Entry 8W0T (X-ray diffraction, 2.50 A resolution); this record covers chains A and B of the 4 polymer chains in the assembly.

Chain A (and B):
Molecule: Long-chain specific acyl-CoA dehydrogenase, mitochondrial
Organism: Homo sapiens
Notes: EC 1.3.8.8; chain B of this document is another copy of the same molecule, construct and numbering; everything in this record applies to it too
UniProt: P28330 (ACADL_HUMAN); residues 31-430 here = UniProt positions 31-430
Sequence (400 residues; numbered 31 to 430; the number before each row is that of its first residue):
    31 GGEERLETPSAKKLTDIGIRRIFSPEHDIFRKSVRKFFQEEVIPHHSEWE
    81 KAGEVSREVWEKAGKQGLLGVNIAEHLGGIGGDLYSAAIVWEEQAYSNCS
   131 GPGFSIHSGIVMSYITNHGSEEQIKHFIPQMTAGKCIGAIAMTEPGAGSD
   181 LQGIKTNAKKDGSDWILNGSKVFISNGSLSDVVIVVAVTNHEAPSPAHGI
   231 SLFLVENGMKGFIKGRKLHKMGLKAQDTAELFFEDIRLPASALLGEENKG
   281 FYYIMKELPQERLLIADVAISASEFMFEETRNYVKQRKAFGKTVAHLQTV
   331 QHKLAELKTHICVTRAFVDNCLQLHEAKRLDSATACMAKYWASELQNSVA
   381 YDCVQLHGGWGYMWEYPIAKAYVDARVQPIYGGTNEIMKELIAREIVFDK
Not modelled in the structure: 31-32
Ligand contacts:
  - FAD (flavin-adenine dinucleotide), molecule 1: Ile170, Ala171, Met172, Thr173, Ala177, Gly178, Ser179, Val202, Phe203, Ile204, Ser205, Lys250, Thr258, Val407, Ile410, Tyr411, Gly412, Gly413, Thr414, Glu416, Ile417, Glu420
  - FAD, molecule 2: Arg317, Phe320, Val324, Leu327, Thr329, Val330, Gln385, Leu386, Gly388, Gly389, Trp390, Tyr392
UniProt features mapped onto this chain:
  - active site: Glu291 (Proton acceptor)
  - binding site (FAD): Ile170 to Ser179, Phe203 to Ser205, Arg317, Gln328, Gln385 to Gly389, Thr414 to Glu416
  - binding site (substrate): Ser179, Ala227, His228, Tyr282, Pro289 to Arg292, Gly412, Gly413
  - modified residue: Lys42 (N6-acetyllysine), Ser54 (Phosphoserine), Lys66 (N6-acetyllysine), Lys81 (N6-acetyllysine), Lys92 (N6-acetyllysine), Lys95 (N6-acetyllysine), Lys165 (N6-succinyllysine), Lys240 (N6-succinyllysine), Lys254 (N6-acetyllysine), Lys279 (N6-acetyllysine), Lys318 (N6-acetyllysine), Lys322 (N6-acetyllysine), Lys358 (N6-acetyllysine), Ser362 (Phosphoserine)
  - mutagenesis: Glu291 (E291Q: Loss of long-chain-acyl-CoA dehydrogenase activity. No effect on protein abundance. No effect on solubility. No effect on substrate binding)
Reported in the primary citation:
  - conformationally variable residues (order/disorder transition): Ser179 to Gln182, His228
  - mutagenesis - K333Q: decreased catalytic activity (citing earlier work)
  - mutagenesis - K333Q: decreased stability (citing earlier work)
  - self-association interface (contacts with another copy of this molecule): Lys419
  - binding site for flavin-adenine dinucleotide: Glu416
  - post-translational modification sites: Lys42, Lys318, Lys322 (citing earlier work)
  - catalytic residues: Glu291

Interface between chain A and chain B:
Residue-residue contacts (79):
  Pro175(A) - Arg317(B)  hydrogen bond (backbone-side chain)
  Pro175(A) - Trp390(B)
  Gly176(A) - Arg317(B)  hydrogen bond (backbone-side chain)
  Ala177(A) - Arg317(B)
  Ser179(A) - Phe320(B)
  Asp180(A) - Phe320(B)  hydrogen bond (side chain-backbone)
  Phe203(A) - Gly389(B)
  Phe203(A) - Trp390(B)
  Phe203(A) - Met393(B)  hydrophobic
  Arg246(A) - Trp390(B)
  Arg246(A) - Glu395(B)  salt bridge
  Leu248(A) - Met393(B)  hydrophobic
  His249(A) - Met393(B)
  His249(A) - Trp394(B)  hydrogen bond (backbone-backbone)
  Lys250(A) - Tyr392(B)
  Met251(A) - Tyr392(B)  hydrogen bond (backbone-backbone)
  Met251(A) - Tyr402(B)  hydrophobic
  Met251(A) - Val403(B)  hydrophobic
  Gly252(A) - Tyr392(B)
  Leu253(A) - Tyr392(B)
  Lys254(A) - His249(B)
  Lys254(A) - Lys254(B)
  Arg317(A) - Pro175(B)  hydrogen bond (side chain-backbone)
  Arg317(A) - Gly176(B)  hydrogen bond (side chain-backbone)
  Arg317(A) - Ala177(B)
  Lys318(A) - Gly176(B)
  Ala319(A) - Asp180(B)
  Phe320(A) - Ser179(B)
  Phe320(A) - Asp180(B)  hydrogen bond (backbone-side chain)
  Glu374(A) - Tyr381(B)
  Asn377(A) - Tyr381(B)
  Tyr381(A) - Asn377(B)
  Tyr381(A) - Arg406(B)  hydrogen bond (backbone-side chain)
  Tyr381(A) - Pro409(B)
  Val384(A) - Arg406(B)
  Gln385(A) - Arg406(B)  hydrogen bond
  Gln385(A) - Pro409(B)  hydrogen bond (side chain-backbone)
  Gln385(A) - Ile410(B)
  Gln385(A) - Thr414(B)
  Gln385(A) - Glu416(B)  hydrogen bond
  Gly388(A) - Ile410(B)
  Gly389(A) - Phe203(B)
  Gly389(A) - Ile410(B)
  Trp390(A) - Pro175(B)  hydrophobic
  Trp390(A) - Val202(B)  hydrophobic
  Trp390(A) - Phe203(B)  hydrophobic
  Tyr392(A) - Lys250(B)
  Tyr392(A) - Met251(B)  hydrogen bond (backbone-backbone)
  Tyr392(A) - Gly252(B)  hydrogen bond (side chain-backbone)
  Tyr392(A) - Leu253(B)
  Tyr392(A) - Val403(B)  hydrogen bond (side chain-backbone)
  Tyr392(A) - Asp404(B)
  Tyr392(A) - Val407(B)
  Met393(A) - Phe203(B)  hydrophobic
  Met393(A) - Leu248(B)  hydrophobic
  Met393(A) - His249(B)
  Met393(A) - Lys250(B)
  Trp394(A) - His249(B)  hydrogen bond (backbone-backbone)
  Ala399(A) - Met251(B)
  Tyr402(A) - Met251(B)  hydrophobic
  Tyr402(A) - Tyr402(B)  hydrogen bond
  Tyr402(A) - Arg406(B)
  Val403(A) - Met251(B)  hydrophobic
  Val403(A) - Tyr392(B)  hydrogen bond (backbone-side chain)
  Val403(A) - Val403(B)  hydrophobic
  Asp404(A) - Tyr392(B)
  Arg406(A) - Tyr381(B)  hydrogen bond (side chain-backbone)
  Arg406(A) - Val384(B)
  Arg406(A) - Gln385(B)  hydrogen bond
  Arg406(A) - Tyr392(B)
  Arg406(A) - Tyr402(B)
  Val407(A) - Tyr392(B)
  Pro409(A) - Tyr381(B)
  Pro409(A) - Gln385(B)  hydrogen bond (backbone-side chain)
  Ile410(A) - Gln385(B)
  Ile410(A) - Gly388(B)
  Ile410(A) - Gly389(B)
  Thr414(A) - Gln385(B)
  Glu416(A) - Gln385(B)  hydrogen bond
Other interface residues (no listed pair), chain A (45 interface residues in all): Glu174, Gly178, Val202, Gly391, Glu395, Asn415
Other interface residues (no listed pair), chain B (41 interface residues in all): Arg246, Lys318, Ala319, Glu374, Asn415

In short:
The interface between chain A and chain B involves 45 residues on one side and 41 on the other, with 22
hydrogen bonds and 1 salt bridge. Among the polar pairs are Arg246(A)-Glu395(B), Pro175(A)-Arg317(B) and
Gly176(A)-Arg317(B). Chain A binds flavin-adenine dinucleotide. From the paper: the catalytic residue
Glu291(A); K333Q of chain A reduces catalytic activity.
Chain A and chain B are both Long-chain specific acyl-CoA dehydrogenase, mitochondrial (Homo sapiens); the
structure, Human LCAD, was determined by X-ray diffraction, deposited together with 8W0U and 8W0Z.
